4DRB - chains B and C of the 5 polymer chains in the assembly; structure by X-ray diffraction, 2.63 A resolution.

[Chain B]
Molecule: Centromere protein S
Organism: Homo sapiens
Notes: fragment: C-terminus deleted
Reference sequence: Q8N2Z9 (CENPS_HUMAN); residues 1-114 here = UniProt positions 1-114
Sequence (120 residues; each row starts with the number of its first residue; numbers below 1 keep their minus sign (His-5 is residue -5)):
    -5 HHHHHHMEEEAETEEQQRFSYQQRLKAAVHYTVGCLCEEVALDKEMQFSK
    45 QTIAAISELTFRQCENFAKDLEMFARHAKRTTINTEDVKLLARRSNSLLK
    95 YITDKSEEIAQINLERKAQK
Disordered / not traced: -5 to 4, 108-114
Modified residues: Mse1 (selenomethionine); Mse40 (selenomethionine; parent Met); Mse67 (selenomethionine; parent Met)
Sequence notes: expression tag (-5 to 0)

[Chain C]
Molecule: Fanconi anemia group M protein
Organism: Homo sapiens
Notes: fragment: MHF binding domain
Reference sequence: Q8IYD8 (FANCM_HUMAN); residues 661-800 here = UniProt positions 661-800
Sequence (141 residues; each row starts with the number of its first residue):
   660 GSIFSYRDGMRQSSLKKDWFLSEEEFKLWNRLYRLRDSDEIKEITLPQVQ
   710 FSSLQNEENKPAQESTTGIHQLSLSEWRLWQDHPLPTHQVDHSDRCRHFI
   760 GLMQMIEGMRHEEGECSYELEVESYLQMEDVTSTFIAPRNE
Disordered / not traced: 660-674, 715-724, 791-800
Sequence notes: expression tag (660)
What the authors report for this chain:
  - disease-associated variants - S724*: abolished localization

[Interface between chain B and chain C]
Pairs across the interface (41; chain B residue first):
  Phe13(B) - Tyr784(C)
  Ser14(B) - Tyr784(C)
  Gln17(B) - Glu780(C)
  Gln17(B) - Val781(C)
  Gln17(B) - Tyr784(C)
  Arg18(B) - Tyr784(C)
  Arg18(B) - Gln786(C)
  Arg18(B) - Asp789(C)  salt bridge
  Lys20(B) - Tyr777(C)
  Lys20(B) - Val781(C)
  Ala21(B) - Val781(C)
  Ala21(B) - Tyr784(C)
  Ala21(B) - Leu785(C)
  Ala22(B) - Asp789(C)
  Ala22(B) - Val790(C)
  His24(B) - Tyr777(C)
  Tyr25(B) - Leu785(C)  hydrophobic
  Tyr25(B) - Met787(C)
  Tyr25(B) - Val790(C)  hydrophobic
  Thr26(B) - Val790(C)
  Lys44(B) - Cys775(C)
  Gln45(B) - Met768(C)
  Gln45(B) - Glu771(C)
  Gln45(B) - Gly773(C)
  Ala48(B) - Met764(C)
  Ala48(B) - Cys775(C)  hydrophobic
  Ala48(B) - Tyr777(C)  hydrophobic
  Ala49(B) - Leu761(C)
  Glu52(B) - Met764(C)
  Glu52(B) - Tyr777(C)  hydrogen bond
  Leu53(B) - Leu761(C)  hydrophobic
  Arg56(B) - His757(C)  hydrogen bond (side chain-backbone)
  Arg56(B) - Gly760(C)
  Glu59(B) - His757(C)  salt bridge
  Asn60(B) - Arg754(C)
  Asn60(B) - His757(C)
  Lys63(B) - Asp753(C)  salt bridge
  Ser89(B) - Phe710(C)
  Ser91(B) - Leu713(C)
  Leu92(B) - Phe710(C)  hydrophobic
  Leu92(B) - Leu713(C)  hydrophobic
Also at the interface, not in a pair above, chain B (25 interface residues in all): Ser51, Tyr95
Also at the interface, not in a pair above, chain C (24 interface residues in all): Arg756, Ile765, Glu778
The authors on this interface:
  - specific contacts: Arg18(B)-Gln786(C) (hydrogen bond), Asp789(C)-Arg18(B) (hydrogen bond)
  - interface residues, chain C: Val781(C), Tyr784(C), Leu785(C), Met787(C), Val790(C)

[Summary]
25 residues of chain B and 24 residues of chain C are in contact, with 2 hydrogen bonds and 3 salt bridges.
Polar contacts include Arg18(B)-Asp789(C), Glu59(B)-His757(C) and Lys63(B)-Asp753(C). The authors report
hydrogen bonds between Arg18(B) and Gln786(C) and Asp789(C) and Arg18(B). The paper reports that S724* of
chain C abolishes localization; interface residues Val781(C), Tyr784(C) and Leu785(C) among others.
Here chain B is Centromere protein S and chain C is Fanconi anemia group M protein, both from Homo sapiens.
Entry 4DRB (The crystal structure of FANCM bound MHF complex) was determined by X-ray diffraction (same
publication as 4DRA).
